4POQ - chains A and B of the 5 polymer chains in the assembly; structure by X-ray diffraction, 2.00 A resolution.

# Chain A (and B)
Name: VP1
Source organism: Human polyomavirus 9
Notes: chain B of this document is another copy of the same molecule, construct and numbering; everything in this record applies to it too
UniProt: E9NQ90 (E9NQ90_9POLY); residues 31-304 here correspond to UniProt positions 32-305 (UniProt number = residue number + 1)
Sequence (278 residues; numbered 27 to 304; the number before each row is that of its first residue):
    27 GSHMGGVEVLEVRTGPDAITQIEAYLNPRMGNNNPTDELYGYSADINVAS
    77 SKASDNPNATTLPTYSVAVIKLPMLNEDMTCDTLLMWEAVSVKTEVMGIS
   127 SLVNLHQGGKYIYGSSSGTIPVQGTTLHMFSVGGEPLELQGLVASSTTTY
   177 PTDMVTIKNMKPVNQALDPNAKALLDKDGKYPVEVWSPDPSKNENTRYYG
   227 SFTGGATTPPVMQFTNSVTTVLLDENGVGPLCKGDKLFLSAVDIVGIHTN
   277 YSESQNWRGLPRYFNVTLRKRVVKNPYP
Unresolved in the structure: 27-32, 304 (chain B: 27-32, 303-304)
Sequence notes: expression tag (27-30)
Metal / ion sites: Ca2+ site 1: Glu-49 (shared with Ser-217(B) of chain B); Ca2+ site 2: Ser-217 (shared with 1 residue of chain E)
Reported in the primary citation:
  - mutagenesis - N282V: decreased binding to 3SLN
  - mutagenesis - N282V: decreased binding to 3GSLN

# Interface between chain A and chain B
Pairs across the interface - 112 pairs, chain A then chain B:
  Glu-49(A) / Ser-217(B)
  Tyr-51(A) / Leu-193(B)  hydrophobic
  Tyr-51(A) / Pro-195(B)
  Asn-53(A) / Ala-192(B)
  Asn-53(A) / Leu-193(B)  hydrogen bond (side chain-backbone)
  Pro-54(A) / Ala-192(B)
  Pro-61(A) / Pro-188(B)
  Pro-61(A) / Val-189(B)  hydrogen bond (backbone-backbone)
  Asp-63(A) / Pro-188(B)
  Glu-64(A) / Lys-78(B)
  Glu-64(A) / Gln-191(B)  hydrogen bond (backbone-side chain)
  Leu-65(A) / Gln-191(B)
  Tyr-66(A) / Pro-188(B)
  Tyr-66(A) / Val-189(B)  hydrophobic
  Tyr-66(A) / Gln-191(B)  hydrogen bond (backbone-side chain)
  Tyr-66(A) / Ala-192(B)  hydrophobic
  Tyr-68(A) / Ala-170(B)  hydrogen bond (side chain-backbone)
  Lys-119(A) / Arg-223(B)
  Glu-121(A) / Pro-216(B)
  Glu-121(A) / Tyr-224(B)  hydrogen bond
  Met-123(A) / Leu-168(B)
  Met-123(A) / Leu-193(B)  hydrophobic
  Met-123(A) / Pro-216(B)
  Gly-124(A) / Leu-168(B)
  Gly-124(A) / Ser-213(B)  hydrogen bond (backbone-side chain)
  Ile-125(A) / Phe-228(B)  hydrophobic
  Ser-126(A) / Tyr-91(B)  hydrogen bond
  Ser-126(A) / Leu-153(B)
  Ser-126(A) / Val-209(B)  hydrogen bond (side chain-backbone)
  Ser-126(A) / Glu-210(B)
  Ser-126(A) / Trp-212(B)  hydrogen bond (side chain-backbone)
  Ser-126(A) / Ser-213(B)
  Ser-127(A) / Leu-168(B)
  Ser-127(A) / Val-209(B)
  Ser-127(A) / Glu-210(B)
  Leu-128(A) / Phe-228(B)  hydrophobic
  Val-129(A) / Thr-151(B)
  Val-129(A) / Glu-210(B)
  Val-129(A) / Phe-228(B)  hydrophobic
  Val-129(A) / Ile-270(B)  hydrophobic
  Val-129(A) / Trp-283(B)  hydrophobic
  Asn-130(A) / Ala-170(B)
  Asn-130(A) / Glu-210(B)  hydrogen bond
  Leu-131(A) / Ile-72(B)
  Leu-131(A) / Val-74(B)
  Leu-131(A) / Ile-273(B)  hydrophobic
  Leu-131(A) / Trp-283(B)  hydrophobic
  His-132(A) / Asn-73(B)
  His-132(A) / Val-74(B)
  His-132(A) / Ala-75(B)  hydrogen bond (backbone-backbone)
  His-132(A) / Asp-81(B)  salt bridge
  His-132(A) / Pro-83(B)
  His-132(A) / Leu-88(B)
  His-132(A) / Thr-174(B)
  His-132(A) / Glu-210(B)  salt bridge
  Gln-133(A) / Ala-170(B)
  Gly-134(A) / Ala-75(B)
  Ile-138(A) / Ala-232(B)  hydrophobic
  Ile-138(A) / Gln-281(B)
  Tyr-139(A) / Lys-136(B)
  Tyr-139(A) / Thr-275(B)
  Tyr-139(A) / Glu-279(B)
  Tyr-139(A) / Gln-281(B)
  Gly-140(A) / Glu-279(B)  hydrogen bond (backbone-side chain)
  Ser-142(A) / Ser-278(B)
  Ser-142(A) / Glu-279(B)
  Ser-142(A) / Ser-280(B)
  Ser-143(A) / Val-74(B)
  Ser-143(A) / Glu-279(B)  hydrogen bond (backbone-backbone)
  Ser-143(A) / Gln-281(B)
  Gly-144(A) / Val-74(B)
  Gly-144(A) / Gln-281(B)  hydrogen bond (backbone-side chain)
  Thr-145(A) / Val-74(B)
  Pro-147(A) / Thr-151(B)
  Pro-147(A) / Gly-231(B)
  Pro-147(A) / Ala-232(B)
  Gln-149(A) / Gly-231(B)
  Gln-149(A) / Ala-232(B)  hydrogen bond (side chain-backbone)
  Pro-235(A) / Gly-230(B)
  Pro-235(A) / Thr-234(B)
  Pro-236(A) / Phe-228(B)  hydrophobic
  Pro-236(A) / Thr-229(B)
  Pro-236(A) / Gly-230(B)  hydrogen bond (backbone-backbone)
  Pro-236(A) / Gly-231(B)
  Val-237(A) / Phe-228(B)
  Val-237(A) / Thr-229(B)
  Met-238(A) / Ser-227(B)
  Met-238(A) / Phe-228(B)  hydrogen bond (backbone-backbone)
  Gln-239(A) / Gly-226(B)
  Gln-239(A) / Ser-227(B)
  Phe-240(A) / Met-155(B)  hydrophobic
  Phe-240(A) / Pro-214(B)
  Phe-240(A) / Tyr-225(B)
  Phe-240(A) / Gly-226(B)  hydrogen bond (backbone-backbone)
  Phe-240(A) / Ser-227(B)
  Thr-241(A) / Tyr-224(B)  hydrogen bond (side chain-backbone)
  Thr-241(A) / Tyr-225(B)
  Asn-242(A) / Asn-219(B)  hydrogen bond (side chain-backbone)
  Asn-242(A) / Thr-222(B)  hydrogen bond (side chain-backbone)
  Asn-242(A) / Arg-223(B)
  Asn-242(A) / Tyr-224(B)  hydrogen bond (side chain-backbone)
  Ser-243(A) / Arg-223(B)
  Ser-243(A) / Tyr-225(B)
  Arg-284(A) / Leu-168(B)
  Arg-284(A) / Val-169(B)  hydrogen bond (side chain-backbone)
  Arg-284(A) / Ala-170(B)
  Arg-284(A) / Gln-191(B)  hydrogen bond (side chain-backbone)
  Leu-286(A) / Leu-168(B)  hydrophobic
  Pro-287(A) / Leu-168(B)
  Pro-287(A) / Leu-193(B)
  Tyr-289(A) / Pro-216(B)  hydrogen bond (side chain-backbone)
  Tyr-289(A) / Ser-217(B)
Other interface residues (no listed pair), chain A (50 interface residues in all): Thr-62, Gly-67, Tyr-137, Ile-146
Other interface residues (no listed pair), chain B (56 interface residues in all): Ile-146, Gln-149, His-154, Tyr-176, Thr-233

# In short
The interface between chain A and chain B involves 50 residues on one side and 56 on the other; the contacts
include 26 hydrogen bonds and 2 salt bridges. Among the polar pairs are His-132(A)/Asp-81(B),
His-132(A)/Glu-210(B) and Asn-53(A)/Leu-193(B). The paper reports that N282V of chain A reduces binding to
3SLN; N282V of chain A reduces binding to 3GSLN.
Chain A and chain B are both VP1 (Human polyomavirus 9); the structure, Structure of unliganded VP1 pentamer
of Human Polyomavirus 9, was determined by X-ray diffraction (same publication as 4POR, 4POS and 4POT).
